PDB entry 3OTS | X-ray diffraction, 1.70 A resolution | chains A and P of the 3 polymer chains in the assembly

Chain A:
Molecule: Multi-drug resistant HIV-1 protease
Source organism: Human immunodeficiency virus 1
UniProt: Q9QM22 (Q9QM22_9HIV1); residues 1-99 here = UniProt positions 1-99
Amino-acid sequence (99 residues; numbered 1 to 99; the number before each row is that of its first residue):
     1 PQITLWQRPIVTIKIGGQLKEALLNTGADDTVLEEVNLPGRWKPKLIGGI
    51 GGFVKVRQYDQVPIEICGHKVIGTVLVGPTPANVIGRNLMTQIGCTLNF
Sequence notes: conflict Asn-25 (Asp in Q9QM22), Val-36 (Met in Q9QM22), Val-84 (Ile in Q9QM22)

Chain P:
Molecule: MA/CA substrate peptide
UniProt: Q9YYS4 (Q9YYS4_9HIV1); residues 3-9 here correspond to UniProt positions 116-122 (UniProt number = residue number + 113)
Amino-acid sequence (7 residues; each row starts with the number of its first residue):
     3 QNYPIVQ

How chain A and chain P interact:
Residue-residue contacts (13):
  Arg-8(A) with Val-8(P)
  Asn-25(A) with Tyr-5(P), hydrogen bond (side chain-backbone); Pro-6(P)
  Gly-27(A) with Gln-3(P); Asn-4(P); Tyr-5(P)
  Ala-28(A) with Gln-3(P); Asn-4(P); Tyr-5(P)
  Asp-29(A) with Gln-3(P), hydrogen bond (side chain-backbone); Asn-4(P), hydrogen bond (backbone-side chain)
  Asp-30(A) with Asn-4(P), hydrogen bond (backbone-side chain)
  Val-84(A) with Pro-6(P), hydrophobic
Other interface residues (no listed pair), chain A (9 interface residues in all): Leu-23, Ile-47

Summary:
9 residues of chain A and 5 residues of chain P are in contact; the contacts include 4 hydrogen bonds. Polar
pairs include Asn-25(A)/Tyr-5(P), Asp-29(A)/Gln-3(P) and Asp-29(A)/Asn-4(P).
Chain A is Multi-drug resistant HIV-1 protease (Human immunodeficiency virus 1) and chain P is MA/CA substrate
peptide; the structure, MDR769 HIV-1 protease complexed with MA/CA hepta-peptide, was determined by X-ray
diffraction (same publication as 3OTY, 3OU1, 3OU3, 3OU4, 3OUA, 3OUB, 3OUC and 3OUD).
